Entry 7VAX (electron microscopy, 2.90 A resolution); this record covers chains C and G of the 12 polymer chains in the assembly.

[Chain C]
Name: V-type ATP synthase alpha chain
Source organism: Thermus thermophilus HB8
Notes: EC 7.1.2.2
UniProtKB: Q56403 (VATA_THET8); residues 1-578 here = UniProt positions 1-578
Amino-acid sequence (578 residues; numbered 1 to 578; the number before each row is that of its first residue):
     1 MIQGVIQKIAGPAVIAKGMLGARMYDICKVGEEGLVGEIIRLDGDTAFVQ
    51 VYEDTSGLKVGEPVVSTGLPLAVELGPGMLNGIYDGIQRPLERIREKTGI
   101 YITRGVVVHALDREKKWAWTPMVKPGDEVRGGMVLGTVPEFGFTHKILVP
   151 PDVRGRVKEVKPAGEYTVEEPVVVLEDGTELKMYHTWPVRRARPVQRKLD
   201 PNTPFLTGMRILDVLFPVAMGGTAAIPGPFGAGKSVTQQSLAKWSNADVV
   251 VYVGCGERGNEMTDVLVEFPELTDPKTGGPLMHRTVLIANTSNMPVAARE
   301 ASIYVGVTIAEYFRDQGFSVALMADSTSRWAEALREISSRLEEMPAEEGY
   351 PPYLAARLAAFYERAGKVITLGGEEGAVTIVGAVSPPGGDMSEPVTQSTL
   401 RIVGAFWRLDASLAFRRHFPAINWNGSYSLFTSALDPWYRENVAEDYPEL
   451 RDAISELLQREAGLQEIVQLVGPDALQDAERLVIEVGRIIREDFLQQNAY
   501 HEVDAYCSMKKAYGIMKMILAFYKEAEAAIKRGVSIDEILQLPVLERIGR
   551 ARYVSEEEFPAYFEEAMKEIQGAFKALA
Sequence notes: conflict Ala232 (Ser in Q56403), Ser235 (Thr in Q56403)
Metal / ion sites: Mg2+: Ser235 (together with ATP-gamma-S)
Residues lining bound ligands: ATP-gamma-S (AGS; phosphothiophosphoric acid-adenylate ester): Pro229, Phe230, Gly231, Ala232, Gly233, Lys234, Ser235, Val236, Glu257, Arg258, Phe419, Pro420, Gln497, Asn498, Ala499, Tyr500

[Chain G]
Name: V-type ATP synthase subunit D
Source organism: Thermus thermophilus HB8
UniProtKB: O87880 (VATD_THET8); residues 1-223 here = UniProt positions 1-223
Amino-acid sequence (223 residues; row label = number of the first residue in the row):
     1 MSQVSPTRMNLLQRRGQLRLAQKGVDLLKKKRDALVAEFFGLVREAMEAR
    51 KALDQAAKEAYAALLLAQAFDGPEVVAGAALGVPPLEGVEAEVENVWGSK
   101 VPRLKATFPDGALLSPVGTPAYTLEASRAFRRYAEALIRVANTETRLKKI
   151 GEEIKKTTRRVNALEQVVIPGIRAQIRFIQQVLEQREREDTFRLKRIKGK
   201 IEAREAEEEGGRPNPQVEIGAGL
Disordered / not traced: 1-3, 210-223

[Chain C / chain G interface]
Residue-residue contacts (10):
  Glu342(C) with Arg196(G)
  Met344(C) with Arg196(G); Ile197(G), hydrophobic
  Pro345(C) with Arg193(G), hydrogen bond (backbone-side chain)
  Ala346(C) with Glu189(G); Arg193(G)
  Glu347(C) with Glu189(G)
  Glu348(C) with Glu189(G), hydrogen bond (backbone-side chain)
  Asp390(C) with Phe178(G)
  Val471(C) with Arg159(G), hydrogen bond (backbone-side chain)
Other interface residues (no listed pair), chain C (11 interface residues in all): Glu343, Gly349, Leu470
Other interface residues (no listed pair), chain G (9 interface residues in all): Ala163, Gln185, Phe192

[In short]
The interface between chain C and chain G involves 11 residues on one side and 9 on the other; the contacts
include 3 hydrogen bonds. Polar pairs include Pro345(C)-Arg193(G), Glu348(C)-Glu189(G) and
Val471(C)-Arg159(G). Ligands of chain C: ATP-gamma-S.
Chain C is V-type ATP synthase alpha chain and chain G is V-type ATP synthase subunit D, both from Thermus
thermophilus HB8; the structure, V1EG of V/A-ATPase from Thermus thermophilus at saturated ATP-gamma-S
condition, state1-2, was determined by electron microscopy (same publication as 7VAI, 7VAJ, 7VAK, 7VAL, 7VAM,
7VAN and 11 further entries).
